PDB entry 8D84 | X-ray diffraction, 2.65 A resolution | chains B and D of the 4 polymer chains in the assembly

Chain B (and D):
Name: UDP-N-acetylglucosamine 1-carboxyvinyltransferase
Organism: Enterococcus faecalis
Notes: EC 2.5.1.7; chain D of this document is another copy of the same molecule, construct and numbering; everything in this record applies to it too
UniProt: A0A3N3SEJ7 (A0A3N3SEJ7_ENTFL); residue numbers follow UniProt; this construct covers 1-433
Chain sequence (433 residues; each row starts with the number of its first residue):
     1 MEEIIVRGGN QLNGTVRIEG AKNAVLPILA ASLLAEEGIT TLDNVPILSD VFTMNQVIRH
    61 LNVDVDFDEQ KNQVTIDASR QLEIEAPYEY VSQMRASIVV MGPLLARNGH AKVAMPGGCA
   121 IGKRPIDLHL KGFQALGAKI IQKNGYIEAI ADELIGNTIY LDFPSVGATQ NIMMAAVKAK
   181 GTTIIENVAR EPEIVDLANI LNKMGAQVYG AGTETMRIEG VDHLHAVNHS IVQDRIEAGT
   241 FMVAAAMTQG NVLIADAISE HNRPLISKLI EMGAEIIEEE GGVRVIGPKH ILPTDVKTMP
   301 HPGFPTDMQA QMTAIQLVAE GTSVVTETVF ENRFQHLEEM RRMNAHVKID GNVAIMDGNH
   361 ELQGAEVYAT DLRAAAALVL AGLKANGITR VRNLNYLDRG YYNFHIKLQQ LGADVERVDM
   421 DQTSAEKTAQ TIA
Not modelled in the structure: 421-433
Modified positions: Cys-119 (S-[(1S)-1-carboxy-1-(phosphonooxy)ethyl]-L-cysteine; QPA)
Ligand contacts: EPZ ((2R)-2-{[(2R,3R,4R,5S,6R)-3-(acetylamino)-2-{[(S)-{[(R)-{[(2R,3S,4R,5R)-5-(2,4-dioxo-3,4-dihydropyrimidin-1(2H)-yl)-3,4-dihydroxytetrahydrofuran-2-yl]methoxy}(hydroxy)phosphoryl]oxy}(hydroxy)phosphoryl]oxy}-5-hydroxy-6-(hydroxymethyl)tetrahydro-2H-pyran-4-yl]oxy}propanoic acid): Lys-22, Asn-23, Leu-26, Asp-50, Arg-95, Ala-96, Ile-98, Val-99, Cys-119, Lys-123, Arg-124, Pro-125, Ile-126, His-129, Pro-164, Ser-165, Val-166, Gly-167, Gln-170, Glu-191, Glu-193, Arg-235, Asp-307, Phe-330, Arg-333, Leu-372, Arg-373

Interface between chain B and chain D:
Contacting residue pairs - 53 pairs, chain B then chain D:
  Tyr-88(B) / Glu-339(D)  hydrogen bond
  Tyr-88(B) / Arg-342(D)
  Tyr-88(B) / Glu-366(D)
  Tyr-88(B) / Tyr-368(D)  hydrophobic
  Met-115(B) / Arg-341(D)
  Met-115(B) / Arg-342(D)  hydrogen bond (backbone-side chain)
  Pro-116(B) / Arg-342(D)
  Gly-117(B) / Glu-339(D)
  Gly-117(B) / Arg-342(D)
  Gly-118(B) / Glu-338(D)
  Gly-118(B) / Glu-339(D)  hydrogen bond (backbone-side chain)
  Cys-119(B) / Glu-338(D)
  Ala-120(B) / Asn-332(D)
  Lys-123(B) / Glu-338(D)
  Pro-125(B) / Arg-341(D)
  Gln-142(B) / Arg-341(D)  hydrogen bond (side chain-backbone)
  Gln-142(B) / Arg-342(D)
  Gln-142(B) / Asn-344(D)
  Gln-142(B) / Gln-363(D)  hydrogen bond (backbone-side chain)
  Lys-143(B) / Gln-363(D)
  Asn-144(B) / Gly-364(D)
  Asn-144(B) / Ala-365(D)
  Gly-145(B) / Arg-342(D)  hydrogen bond (backbone-side chain)
  Gly-145(B) / Ala-365(D)
  Glu-331(B) / Asp-350(D)
  Glu-331(B) / Gly-351(D)  hydrogen bond (side chain-backbone)
  Asn-332(B) / Ala-120(D)
  Asn-332(B) / Asn-332(D)  hydrogen bond
  Glu-338(B) / Gly-117(D)
  Glu-338(B) / Gly-118(D)
  Glu-338(B) / Cys-119(D)
  Glu-338(B) / Lys-123(D)
  Glu-339(B) / Tyr-88(D)  hydrogen bond
  Glu-339(B) / Gly-117(D)
  Glu-339(B) / Gly-118(D)  hydrogen bond (side chain-backbone)
  Arg-341(B) / Met-115(D)
  Arg-341(B) / Pro-125(D)
  Arg-341(B) / Gln-142(D)  hydrogen bond (backbone-side chain)
  Arg-342(B) / Tyr-88(D)
  Arg-342(B) / Met-115(D)  hydrogen bond (side chain-backbone)
  Arg-342(B) / Gln-142(D)
  Arg-342(B) / Gly-145(D)  hydrogen bond (side chain-backbone)
  Asn-344(B) / Gln-142(D)
  Asp-350(B) / Glu-331(D)
  Gly-351(B) / Glu-331(D)  hydrogen bond (backbone-side chain)
  Gln-363(B) / Gln-142(D)  hydrogen bond (side chain-backbone)
  Gln-363(B) / Lys-143(D)
  Gln-363(B) / Asn-144(D)
  Gly-364(B) / Asn-144(D)
  Ala-365(B) / Asn-144(D)
  Ala-365(B) / Gly-145(D)
  Glu-366(B) / Tyr-88(D)
  Tyr-368(B) / Tyr-88(D)  hydrophobic
Interface residues without a listed pair, chain B (31 interface residues in all): Ala-114, Gly-122, Gln-335, Ile-349
Interface residues without a listed pair, chain D (31 interface residues in all): Ala-114, Pro-116, Gly-122, Gln-335, Ile-349

Summary:
Chain B and chain D each contribute 31 residues to their interface, with 15 hydrogen bonds. Polar pairs
include Tyr-88(B)/Glu-339(D), Met-115(B)/Arg-342(D) and Gly-118(B)/Glu-339(D). Bound to chain B: compound EPZ.
Both chains are UDP-N-acetylglucosamine 1-carboxyvinyltransferase (Enterococcus faecalis). Entry 8D84 (E.
faecium MurAA in complex with UDP-N-acetylmuramic acid (UNAM) and a covalent adduct of PEP with ...) was
determined by X-ray diffraction, deposited together with 7TB0.
